PDB entry 6RDU | electron microscopy, 3.50 A resolution | chains U and X of the 31 polymer chains in the assembly

[Chain U]
Protein: ATP synthase subunit alpha
Source organism: Polytomella sp. Pringsheim 198.80
UniProt: A0ZW40 (A0ZW40_9CHLO); residues 1-562 here = UniProt positions 1-562
Chain sequence (562 residues; each row starts with the number of its first residue):
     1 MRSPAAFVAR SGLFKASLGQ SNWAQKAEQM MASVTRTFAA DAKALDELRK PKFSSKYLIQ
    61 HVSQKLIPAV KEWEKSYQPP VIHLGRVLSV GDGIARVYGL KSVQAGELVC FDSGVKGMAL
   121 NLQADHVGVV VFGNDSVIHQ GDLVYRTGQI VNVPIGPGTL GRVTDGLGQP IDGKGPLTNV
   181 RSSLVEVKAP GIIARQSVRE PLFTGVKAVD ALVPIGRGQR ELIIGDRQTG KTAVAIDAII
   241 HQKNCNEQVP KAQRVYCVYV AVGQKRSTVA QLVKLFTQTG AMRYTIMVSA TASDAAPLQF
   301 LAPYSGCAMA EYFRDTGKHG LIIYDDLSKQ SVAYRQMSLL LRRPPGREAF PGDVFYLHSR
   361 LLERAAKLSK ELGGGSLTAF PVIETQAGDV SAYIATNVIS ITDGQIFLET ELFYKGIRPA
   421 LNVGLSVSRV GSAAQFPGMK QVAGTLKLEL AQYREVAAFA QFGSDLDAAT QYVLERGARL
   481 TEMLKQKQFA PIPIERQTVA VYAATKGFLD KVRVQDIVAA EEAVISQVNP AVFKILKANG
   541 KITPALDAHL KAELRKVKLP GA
Unresolved in the structure: 1-39
Construct notes: conflict Arg266 (Lys in A0ZW40)
Ion coordination: Mg2+: Thr232 (together with ATP)
Residues lining bound ligands: ATP (adenosine-5'-triphosphate): Asp226, Arg227, Gln228, Thr229, Gly230, Lys231, Thr232, Ala233, Asp326, Glu384, Phe413, Arg418, Pro419, Gln486, Lys487, Gln488

[Chain X]
Protein: ATP synthase subunit beta
Source organism: Polytomella sp. Pringsheim 198.80
Notes: EC 7.1.2.2
UniProt: A0ZW41 (A0ZW41_9CHLO); residues 1-574 here = UniProt positions 1-574
Chain sequence (574 residues; each row starts with the number of its first residue):
     1 MALRYAAGLA KNVVQRQGAS LNIARAFAAE PAPAIDAGYV SQVIGPVVDV RFDGELPSIL
    61 SSLEVEGHSV RLVLEVAQHM GDNTVRCIAM DSTDGLVRGQ KVVDTGSPIK VPVGRGTLGR
   121 IMNVIGEPVD EQGPIDAADI WSIHREAPEF TEQSTEQEIL VTGIKVVDLL APYQRGGKIG
   181 LFGGAGVGKT VLIMELINNV AKAHGGFSVF AGVGERTREG NDLYREMIES GVIKLGAERG
   241 NSKCTLVYGQ MNEPPGARAR VALTGLTVAE YFRDIEGQDV LLFVDNIFRF TQANSEVSAL
   301 LGRIPSAVGY QPTLATDLGG LQERITTTTK GSITSVQAVY VPADDLTDPA PATTFAHLDA
   361 TTVLSRSIAE LGIYPAVDPL DSTSRMLNPN VIGAEHYNVA RGVQKVLQDY KNLQDIIAIL
   421 GMDELSEEDK LTVARARKIQ RFLSQPFQVA EVFTGTPGKY VDLADTISGF QGVLTGKYDD
   481 LPEMAFYMVG DIKEVKEKAD KMAKDIASRK EADNKKVSEE LKDIPSLDKL VSEIKEVVIE
   541 EDDGLEEDFK AEALSSETVV LNEEGKSVPL PKKN
Unresolved in the structure: 1-32
Construct notes: conflict Ala350 (Gly in A0ZW41), Leu387 (Arg in A0ZW41)
Ion coordination: Mg2+: Thr190 (together with ADP)
Residues lining bound ligands:
  - ADP (adenosine-5'-diphosphate): Ala185, Gly186, Val187, Gly188, Lys189, Thr190, Val191, Arg216, Glu219, Tyr374, Pro375, Phe447, Ala450, Phe453, Thr454
  - ATP (adenosine-5'-triphosphate): Ser384, Arg385, Leu387, Tyr397

[Chain U / chain X interface]
Residue-residue contacts (160):
  Val81(U) with Glu563(X)
  Ile82(U) with Glu563(X), hydrogen bond (backbone-side chain)
  His83(U) with Glu563(X), hydrogen bond (backbone-side chain)
  Leu84(U) with Leu561(X); Asn562(X); Glu563(X), hydrogen bond (backbone-side chain)
  Gly99(U) with Arg98(X), hydrogen bond (backbone-side chain)
  Leu100(U) with Arg98(X), hydrogen bond (backbone-side chain)
  Ser102(U) with Val97(X)
  Val103(U) with Leu96(X); Val97(X)
  Gln104(U) with Gly95(X); Leu96(X)
  Ala105(U) with Val43(X), hydrophobic; Thr93(X); Asp94(X); Gly95(X), hydrogen bond (backbone-backbone); Leu96(X), hydrogen bond (backbone-backbone)
  Cys110(U) with Val560(X), hydrophobic; Leu570(X), hydrophobic
  Phe111(U) with Leu570(X)
  Asp112(U) with Leu570(X); Lys573(X); Asn574(X)
  Gly114(U) with Leu570(X)
  Lys116(U) with Thr558(X)
  Asn121(U) with Val43(X)
  Leu122(U) with Gln42(X); Val43(X), hydrogen bond (backbone-backbone); Leu96(X); Arg98(X)
  Gln123(U) with Gln42(X); Ile44(X); Arg98(X), hydrogen bond (backbone-side chain)
  Ala124(U) with Gln42(X), hydrogen bond (backbone-side chain); Arg98(X)
  His126(U) with Arg98(X)
  Tyr145(U) with Val560(X), hydrophobic; Leu570(X), hydrophobic; Pro571(X)
  Arg146(U) with Val560(X); Leu561(X), hydrogen bond (backbone-backbone)
  Thr147(U) with Val559(X); Val560(X); Leu561(X)
  Gly148(U) with Leu561(X)
  Ile155(U) with Phe549(X)
  Gly156(U) with Phe549(X)
  Pro157(U) with Leu545(X); Glu546(X); Phe549(X)
  Leu177(U) with Leu554(X)
  Asn179(U) with Glu546(X); Phe549(X); Ala551(X)
  Val180(U) with Phe549(X), hydrophobic; Ala551(X); Glu552(X), hydrogen bond (backbone-backbone); Leu554(X), hydrophobic
  Arg181(U) with Phe549(X); Lys550(X); Glu552(X)
  Ser182(U) with Glu552(X), hydrogen bond
  Lys188(U) with Asp91(X), salt bridge; Glu253(X), salt bridge; Pro254(X)
  Ala189(U) with Asn252(X), hydrogen bond (backbone-side chain)
  Pro190(U) with Thr217(X)
  Gly191(U) with Thr217(X)
  Ile192(U) with Ile121(X), hydrophobic; Thr217(X); Asn221(X); Tyr248(X), hydrophobic
  Ile193(U) with Val129(X); Asp130(X); Glu131(X); Tyr224(X), hydrophobic; Arg225(X)
  Arg195(U) with Thr217(X); Asn221(X)
  Gln196(U) with Asn221(X)
  Arg220(U) with Arg216(X)
  Glu247(U) with Ile539(X)
  Gln248(U) with Ile539(X)
  Val249(U) with Ile539(X)
  Pro250(U) with Val538(X); Glu540(X)
  Lys251(U) with Glu540(X); Asp542(X); Asp543(X); Gly544(X)
  Arg254(U) with Ile539(X); Glu541(X); Asp543(X), salt bridge
  Tyr256(U) with Asp543(X), hydrogen bond; Leu545(X)
  Tyr284(U) with Asp543(X)
  Tyr312(U) with Leu545(X), hydrogen bond (side chain-backbone); Phe549(X)
  Lys318(U) with Leu545(X)
  Arg343(U) with Leu300(X)
  Pro344(U) with Ala299(X); Pro305(X), hydrophobic
  Pro345(U) with Val308(X); Gly309(X)
  Gly346(U) with Val308(X); Gly309(X)
  Arg347(U) with Ala343(X); Asp345(X), salt bridge; Asp348(X), salt bridge
  Gly352(U) with Gln292(X); Glu296(X)
  Asp353(U) with Glu296(X)
  Phe355(U) with Met251(X), hydrophobic; Arg289(X); Gln292(X)
  Tyr356(U) with Asn252(X); Glu253(X); Pro254(X); Pro255(X); Arg258(X); Glu296(X)
  Ser359(U) with Met251(X), hydrogen bond (side chain-backbone)
  Glu363(U) with Thr217(X), hydrogen bond; Met251(X)
  Ser391(U) with Ala343(X); Asp344(X)
  Thr396(U) with Ala185(X); Tyr340(X), hydrogen bond (backbone-side chain); Pro342(X), hydrogen bond (side chain-backbone)
  Ile399(U) with Ala185(X); Arg216(X), hydrogen bond (backbone-side chain)
  Ser400(U) with Arg216(X), hydrogen bond (backbone-side chain); Met251(X); Arg289(X), hydrogen bond
  Ile401(U) with Arg216(X), hydrogen bond (backbone-side chain); Met251(X), hydrophobic
  Thr402(U) with Arg216(X), hydrogen bond (backbone-side chain)
  Asp403(U) with Arg218(X), salt bridge
  Leu425(U) with Glu370(X)
  Arg429(U) with Phe453(X)
  Val430(U) with Arg218(X)
  Tyr472(U) with Arg509(X)
  Asn529(U) with Leu527(X)
  Ala531(U) with Leu527(X), hydrophobic; Val531(X), hydrophobic
  Val532(U) with Leu527(X), hydrophobic
  Ile535(U) with Leu527(X); Leu530(X), hydrophobic
  Ala538(U) with Ile534(X), hydrophobic
  Asn539(U) with Ile534(X)
  Ala545(U) with Ile524(X); Pro525(X)
  Ala548(U) with Ile524(X), hydrophobic
  His549(U) with Ile524(X); Pro525(X), hydrogen bond (side chain-backbone); Ser526(X); Leu527(X)
  Lys551(U) with Lys516(X); Ser518(X), hydrogen bond
Other interface residues (no listed pair), chain U (99 interface residues in all): Pro80, Lys101, Gly106, Ser113, Leu120, Val127, Ile150, Pro154, Leu160, Ser197, Phe313, Arg360, Tyr393, Asn397, Ala469, Arg555
Other interface residues (no listed pair), chain X (84 interface residues in all): Ser41, Gly214, Glu215, Gly220, Gln250, Glu519

[In short]
99 residues of chain U and 84 residues of chain X are in contact; the contacts include 27 hydrogen bonds and 6
salt bridges. Polar pairs include Lys188(U)-Asp91(X), Lys188(U)-Glu253(X) and Arg254(U)-Asp543(X). Chain U
binds ATP. Bound to chain X: ATP and ADP.
Here chain U is ATP synthase subunit alpha and chain X is ATP synthase subunit beta, both from Polytomella sp.
Pringsheim 198.80. Entry 6RDU (Cryo-EM structure of Polytomella F-ATP synthase, Rotary substate 1E,
monomer-masked refinement) was determined by electron microscopy, deposited together with 6RD4, 6RD5, 6RD6,
6RD7, 6RD8, 6RD9 and 46 further entries.
